PDB entry 5DBM | X-ray diffraction, 1.86 A resolution | chain A

== Chain A ==
Molecule: CREB-binding protein
Source organism: Homo sapiens
Notes: EC 2.3.1.48; fragment: bromodomain
Reference sequence: Q92793 (CBP_HUMAN); residues 1082-1197 here = UniProt positions 1082-1197
Chain sequence (118 residues; numbered 1080 to 1197; the number before each row is that of its first residue):
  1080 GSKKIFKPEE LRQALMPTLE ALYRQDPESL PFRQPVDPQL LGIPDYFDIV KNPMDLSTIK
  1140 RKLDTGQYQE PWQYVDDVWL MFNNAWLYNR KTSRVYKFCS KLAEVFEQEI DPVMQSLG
Not modelled in the structure: 1080-1082, 1197
Sequence notes: expression tag (1080-1081)
Ligand contacts: 58N ((4R)-6-(1-tert-butyl-1H-pyrazol-4-yl)-4-methyl-1,3,4,5-tetrahydro-2H-1,5-benzodiazepin-2-one): Leu1109, Pro1110, Phe1111, Val1115, Leu1120, Ile1122, Tyr1125, Ala1164, Tyr1167, Asn1168, Val1174
UniProt features mapped onto this chain:
  - region: Asn1162 to Lys1180 (Interaction with ASF1A)
  - natural variant: Tyr1175 (Y1175C: In RSTS1)
  - mutagenesis: Asp1116 (D1116R: Impairs binding to acetylated histones), Phe1126 (F1126A: Impairs binding to acetylated histones), Asn1162 (N1162E/R: Abolishes interaction with ASF1A), Trp1165 (W1165A: Abolishes interaction with ASF1A), Lys1170 (K1170E: Impairs binding to acetylated histones), Ser1179 (S1179I: Impairs interaction with ASF1A), Lys1180 (K1180E: Abolishes interaction with ASF1A), Glu1183 (E1183R: Abolishes interaction with ASF1A)
Reported in the primary citation:
  - binding site for 58N: Tyr1125, Asn1168

== Summary ==
Bound to chain A: compound 58N. Curated annotation (UniProt) lists 8 mutagenesis sites. From the paper: a
binding site for 58N at Tyr1125 and Asn1168.
Chain A is CREB-binding protein (Homo sapiens); the structure, Crystal structure of the CBP bromodomain in
complex with CPI703, was determined by X-ray diffraction, deposited together with 4YK0.
